Entry 6IFK (electron microscopy, 3.20 A resolution); this record covers chains H and N of the 10 polymer chains in the assembly.

[Chain H]
Molecule: Type III-A CRISPR-associated RAMP protein Csm5
Organism: Streptococcus thermophilus ND03
Reference sequence: A0A2U2M038 (A0A2U2M038_STRTR); residue numbers follow UniProt; this construct covers 1-357
Sequence (357 residues; row label = number of the first residue in the row):
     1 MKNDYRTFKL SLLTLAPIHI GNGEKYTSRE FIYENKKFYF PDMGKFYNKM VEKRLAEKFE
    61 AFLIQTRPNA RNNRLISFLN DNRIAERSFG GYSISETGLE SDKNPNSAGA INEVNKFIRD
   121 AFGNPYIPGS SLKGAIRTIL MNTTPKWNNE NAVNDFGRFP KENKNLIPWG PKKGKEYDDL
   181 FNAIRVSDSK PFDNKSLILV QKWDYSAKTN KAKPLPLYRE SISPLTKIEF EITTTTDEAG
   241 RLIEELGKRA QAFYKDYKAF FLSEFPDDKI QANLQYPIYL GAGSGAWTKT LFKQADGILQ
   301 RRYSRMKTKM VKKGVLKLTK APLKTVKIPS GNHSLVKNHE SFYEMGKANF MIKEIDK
Disordered / not traced: 1-2, 326-333, 356-357

[Chain N]
Molecule: crRNA
Sequence (34 nucleotides; row label = number of the first residue in the row):
     1 ACGGAAACGC UUUCUAGCUC GCUAUAAUUA CCCA

[Chain H / chain N interface]
Residue-residue contacts - 55 pairs, chain H then chain N:
  Ile-20(H) with U28(N), phosphate contact
  Gly-21(H) with A27(N), sugar contact; U28(N), hydrogen bond to the phosphate
  Gly-23(H) with A27(N), base contact
  Ser-130(H) with A26(N), sugar contact; A27(N), hydrogen bond to the phosphate
  Ser-131(H) with A26(N), hydrogen bond to the phosphate; A27(N), hydrogen bond to the phosphate
  Lys-133(H) with U25(N), salt bridge to the phosphate
  Gly-134(H) with A26(N), base contact
  Ala-135(H) with A26(N), base contact
  Arg-137(H) with A24(N), sugar contact; U25(N), sugar contact; A26(N), phosphate contact
  Thr-138(H) with A26(N), base contact
  Trp-169(H) with U23(N), hydrogen bond to the sugar; A24(N), hydrogen bond to the sugar
  Tyr-177(H) with U23(N), sugar contact
  Asp-179(H) with U23(N), hydrogen bond to the sugar
  Phe-181(H) with A24(N), phosphate contact; U25(N), phosphate contact
  Asn-182(H) with U23(N), phosphate contact; A24(N), phosphate contact
  Lys-202(H) with C31(N), base contact
  Asp-204(H) with C31(N), sugar contact
  Pro-214(H) with C32(N), hydrogen bond to the base
  Leu-215(H) with C31(N), base contact; C32(N), base contact
  Tyr-279(H) with A26(N), hydrogen bond to the base
  Gly-281(H) with A26(N), base contact
  Ala-282(H) with U28(N), hydrogen bond to the phosphate; U29(N), phosphate contact
  Gly-283(H) with U29(N), hydrogen bond to the phosphate
  Ser-284(H) with U29(N), phosphate contact
  Gly-285(H) with U29(N), phosphate contact; A30(N), phosphate contact
  Ala-286(H) with U29(N), phosphate contact; A30(N), hydrogen bond to the phosphate
  Thr-288(H) with A26(N), hydrogen bond to the base
  Lys-289(H) with A26(N), hydrogen bond to the base; U28(N), phosphate contact; U29(N), phosphate contact
  Tyr-303(H) with U29(N), hydrogen bond to the sugar; A30(N), hydrogen bond to the sugar
  Met-306(H) with C32(N), sugar contact
  Lys-307(H) with A30(N), hydrogen bond to the sugar; C31(N), sugar contact; C32(N), sugar contact
  Thr-308(H) with C31(N), sugar contact
  Lys-309(H) with A30(N), phosphate contact; C31(N), phosphate contact
  Gly-314(H) with C31(N), phosphate contact
  Val-315(H) with C31(N), hydrogen bond to the phosphate
  Lys-317(H) with A30(N), salt bridge to the phosphate; C31(N), salt bridge to the phosphate
Interface residues without a listed pair, chain H (41 interface residues in all): His-19, Pro-128, Pro-216, Leu-280, Arg-302

[Overview]
41 residues of chain H face 10 of chain N across their interface; the contacts include 18 hydrogen bonds and 3
salt bridges. Polar contacts include Pro-214(H)/C32(N), Tyr-279(H)/A26(N) and Thr-288(H)/A26(N).
Chain H is Type III-A CRISPR-associated RAMP protein Csm5 (Streptococcus thermophilus ND03) and chain N is
crRNA; the structure, Cryo-EM structure of type III-A Csm-CTR1 complex, AMPPNP bound, was determined by
electron microscopy together with 6IFL, 6IFN, 6IFR, 6IFU, 6IFY, 6IFZ and 6IG0 from the same study.
